3PTX - chains A and R of the 6 polymer chains in the assembly; structure by X-ray diffraction, 3.00 A resolution.

Chain A:
Molecule: Nucleoprotein
From: Vesicular stomatitis Indiana virus
UniProt: P03521 (NCAP_VSIVA); residues 2-422 here = UniProt positions 2-422
Amino-acid sequence (421 residues; each row starts with the number of its first residue):
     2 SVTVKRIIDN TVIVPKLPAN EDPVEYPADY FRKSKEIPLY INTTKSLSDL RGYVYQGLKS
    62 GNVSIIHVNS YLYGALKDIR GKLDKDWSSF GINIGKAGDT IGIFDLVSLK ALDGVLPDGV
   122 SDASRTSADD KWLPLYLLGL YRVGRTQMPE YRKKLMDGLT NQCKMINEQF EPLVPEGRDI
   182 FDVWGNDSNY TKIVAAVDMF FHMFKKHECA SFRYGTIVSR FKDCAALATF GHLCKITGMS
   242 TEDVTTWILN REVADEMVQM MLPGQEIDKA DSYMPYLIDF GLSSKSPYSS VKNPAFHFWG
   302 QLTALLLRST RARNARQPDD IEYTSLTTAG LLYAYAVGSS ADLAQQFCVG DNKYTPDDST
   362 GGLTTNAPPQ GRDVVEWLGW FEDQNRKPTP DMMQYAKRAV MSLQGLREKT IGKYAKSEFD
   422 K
Metal / ion sites: uranyl (VI) ion (5 sites), coordinated by Asp123, Glu253, Glu323, Asp343, Asp358, Asp384
Swiss-Prot annotation at these positions:
  - binding site (RNA): Arg143, Tyr152, Lys206, Arg214, Lys286, Arg317, Arg408
Reported in the primary citation:
  - binding site for the 45-nt RNA strand (chain R): Asn187
  - conformationally variable residues (side-chain flip): Arg146

Chain R:
Molecule: 45-nt RNA strand
Sequence (45 nucleotides; numbered 1 to 45; the number before each row is that of its first residue):
     1 AAAAAAAAAA AAAAAAAAAA AAAAAAAAAA AAAAAAAAAA AAAAA
Metal / ion sites: uranyl (VI) ion (5 sites), coordinated by A5, A6, A15, A22, A24, A33, A42

How chain A and chain R interact:
Contacting residue pairs - 41 pairs, chain A then chain R:
  Asp23(A) - A29(R)  phosphate contact
  Arg143(A) - A35(R)  salt bridge to the phosphate
  Arg143(A) - A36(R)  salt bridge to the phosphate
  Arg146(A) - A30(R)  hydrogen bond to the sugar
  Met149(A) - A33(R)  base contact
  Glu151(A) - A33(R)  sugar contact
  Glu151(A) - A34(R)  sugar contact
  Glu151(A) - A35(R)  phosphate contact
  Lys155(A) - A35(R)  salt bridge to the phosphate
  Asn162(A) - A36(R)  base contact
  Arg179(A) - A29(R)  base contact
  Asn187(A) - A27(R)  hydrogen bond to the base
  Ser212(A) - A36(R)  base contact
  Arg214(A) - A36(R)  sugar contact
  Tyr215(A) - A36(R)  sugar contact
  Ile218(A) - A35(R)  base contact
  Ile218(A) - A36(R)  phosphate contact
  Ile218(A) - A37(R)  phosphate contact
  Val219(A) - A35(R)  base contact
  Asp224(A) - A29(R)  hydrogen bond to the sugar
  Asp224(A) - A30(R)  hydrogen bond to the sugar
  Asp224(A) - A31(R)  phosphate contact
  Cys225(A) - A31(R)  hydrogen bond to the phosphate
  Ala226(A) - A31(R)  hydrogen bond to the phosphate
  Ser285(A) - A29(R)  sugar contact
  Lys286(A) - A29(R)  salt bridge to the phosphate
  Lys286(A) - A30(R)  salt bridge to the phosphate
  Ser287(A) - A30(R)  hydrogen bond to the phosphate
  Ser290(A) - A30(R)  phosphate contact
  Ser290(A) - A31(R)  phosphate contact
  Ser291(A) - A31(R)  hydrogen bond to the phosphate
  Val292(A) - A30(R)  phosphate contact
  Val292(A) - A31(R)  base contact
  His298(A) - A32(R)  salt bridge to the phosphate
  Arg312(A) - A32(R)  base contact
  Asn315(A) - A32(R)  sugar contact
  Arg317(A) - A31(R)  sugar contact
  Arg317(A) - A32(R)  salt bridge to the phosphate
  Arg408(A) - A32(R)  hydrogen bond to the phosphate
  Arg408(A) - A33(R)  salt bridge to the phosphate
  Arg408(A) - A34(R)  salt bridge to the phosphate
Other interface residues (no listed pair), chain A (35 interface residues in all): Lys154, Lys165, Ala211, Ile279, Tyr289, Ala316, Lys410

In short:
The interface between chain A and chain R involves 35 residues on one side and 10 on the other; the contacts
include 9 hydrogen bonds and 9 salt bridges. Polar contacts include Asn187(A)-A27(R), Arg146(A)-A30(R) and
Asp224(A)-A29(R). The paper reports a binding site for the 45-nt RNA strand (chain R) at Asn187(A);
conformational variability at Arg146(A).
Chain A is Nucleoprotein (Vesicular stomatitis Indiana virus) and chain R is a 45-nt RNA strand; the
structure, Crystal Structure of a vesicular stomatitis virus nucleocapsid-polyA complex, was determined by
X-ray diffraction (same publication as 3PTO, 3PU0, 3PU1 and 3PU4).
